PDB entry 3K8Y | X-ray diffraction, 1.30 A resolution | chain A

[Chain A]
Name: GTPase HRas
Source organism: Homo sapiens
UniProtKB: P01112 (RASH_HUMAN); residues 1-166 here = UniProt positions 1-166
Sequence (166 residues; each row starts with the number of its first residue):
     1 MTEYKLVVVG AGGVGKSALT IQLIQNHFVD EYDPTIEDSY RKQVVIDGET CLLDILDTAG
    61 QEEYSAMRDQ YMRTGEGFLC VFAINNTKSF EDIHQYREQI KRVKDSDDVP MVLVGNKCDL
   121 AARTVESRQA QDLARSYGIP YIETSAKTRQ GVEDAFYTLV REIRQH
UniProt features mapped onto this chain:
  - region: His166 (Hypervariable region)
  - motif: Tyr32 to Tyr40 (Effector region)
  - binding site (GTP): Gly13 to Ala18, Val29 to Thr35, Ala59, Gly60, Asn116 to Asp119, Ser145 to Lys147
  - modified residue: Met1 (N-acetylmethionine), Thr2 (N-acetylthreonine), Cys118 (S-nitrosocysteine)
  - glycosylation: Thr35 (Microbial infection: O-linked (Glc) threonine)
  - natural variant: Gly12 (G12A: In CSTLO; G12C: In CSTLO; G12D: In CSTLO; G12E: In CSTLO; G12S: In CSTLO and CMEMS; G12V: In CSTLO, bladder carcinoma and CMEMS), Gly13 (G13C: In CSTLO; G13D: In CSTLO; G13R: In SFM), Gln22 (Q22K: In CMEMS), Glu37 (E37EE: In CSTLO), Thr58 (T58I: In CSTLO), Gln61 (Q61K: In NMTC2; Q61L: In melanoma), Glu63 (E63K: In CMEMS), Ser89 (S89C: Found in a patient with severe fetal hydrops and pleural effusion; uncertain significance), Lys117 (K117R: In CSTLO), Ala146 (A146T: In CSTLO; A146V: In CSTLO)
  - mutagenesis: Ser17 (S17N: Dominant negative. Prevents PLCE1 EGF-induced recruitment to plasma membrane. No effect on subcellular location of isoform 2), Asn26 (N26G: Loss of interaction with PLCE1; when associated with V-12), Val29 (V29A: No effect on interaction with PLCE1; when associated with V-12), Tyr32 (Y32F: Loss of interaction and recruitment to plasma membrane of PLCE1; when associated with V-12), Pro34 (P34G: No effect on interaction with PLCE1; when associated with V-12), Thr35 (T35S: Loss of interaction with PLCE1; when associated with V-12), Glu37 (E37G: No effect on interaction with PLCE1; when associated with V-12), Asp38 (D38N: No effect on interaction with PLCE1; when associated with V-12), Ser39 (S39C: No effect on interaction with PLCE1; when associated with V-12), Ala59 (A59T: Loss of GTPase activity and creation of an autophosphorylation site), Gln61 (Q61I: Moderately increased transformation of cultured cell lines; Q61R: Promotes interaction with SHOC2 and PP1C; Q61V: Strongly increased transformation of cultured cell lines), Ala83 (A83T: GTP-binding activity reduced by factor of 30), 4 further mutagenesis entries in UniProt
Ion coordination: Mg2+: Ser17, Thr35 (together with GMP-PNP); Ca2+ site 1: Phe28, Asp30; Ca2+ site 2: Asp107, Tyr137 (together with acetate ion)
Ligand contacts: GMP-PNP (GNP; phosphoaminophosphonic acid-guanylate ester): Ala11, Gly12, Gly13, Val14, Gly15, Lys16, Ser17, Ala18, Phe28, Val29, Asp30, Glu31, Tyr32, Asp33, Pro34, Thr35, Thr58, Ala59, Gly60, Gln61, Asn116, Lys117, Asp119, Leu120, Ser145, Ala146, Lys147
Reported in the primary citation:
  - binding site for acetate ion: Arg97, Val109
  - Ca2+ coordination: Asp107, Tyr137
  - conformationally variable residues (helix shift, loop rearrangement, order/disorder transition): Gln61, Glu62, Glu98 to Asp108
  - allosteric site: Arg97, Asp107, Tyr137
  - contacts within the chain: Gly60-Arg68 (water-mediated contact), Gln61-Arg68 (water-mediated contact), Gln61-Glu62 (water-mediated contact), Glu62-Ser65 (hydrogen bond), Ser65-Gln99 (water-mediated contact), Arg68-Tyr96 (water-mediated contact), Arg68-Gln99 (water-mediated contact)
  - binding site for GMP-PNP: Tyr32, Thr35, Gln61
  - catalytic residues: Gln61 (proposed by the authors, not directly observed)
  - Mg2+ coordination: Thr35
  - interface residues: Arg135

[In short]
Ligands of chain A: GMP-PNP. Ser17 and Thr35 coordinate Mg2+. The Ca2+ site 1 is built by Phe28 and Asp30.
From UniProt: 22 GTP-binding residues and 17 mutagenesis sites. From the paper: the catalytic residue Gln61; a
binding site for GMP-PNP at Tyr32, Thr35 and Gln61.
Chain A is GTPase HRas (Homo sapiens); the structure, Allosteric modulation of H-Ras GTPase, was determined by
X-ray diffraction together with 3K9N, 3LBH, 3LBI and 3LBN from the same study.
